5WUA - chains A and B of the 8 polymer chains in the assembly; structure by electron microscopy, 5.60 A resolution (low resolution: residue-level contacts below are approximate; hydrogen-bond / salt-bridge calls are withheld).

# Chain A (and B)
Protein: ATP-sensitive inward rectifier potassium channel 11, superfolder GFP
From: Mus musculus
Notes: chain B of this document is another copy of the same molecule, construct and numbering; everything in this record applies to it too
UniProt: Q61743 (KCJ11_MOUSE); residues 1-390 carry their UniProt numbers (390 of 681 residues fall inside the UniProt entry; the rest is not from it)
Sequence (681 residues; each row starts with the number of its first residue):
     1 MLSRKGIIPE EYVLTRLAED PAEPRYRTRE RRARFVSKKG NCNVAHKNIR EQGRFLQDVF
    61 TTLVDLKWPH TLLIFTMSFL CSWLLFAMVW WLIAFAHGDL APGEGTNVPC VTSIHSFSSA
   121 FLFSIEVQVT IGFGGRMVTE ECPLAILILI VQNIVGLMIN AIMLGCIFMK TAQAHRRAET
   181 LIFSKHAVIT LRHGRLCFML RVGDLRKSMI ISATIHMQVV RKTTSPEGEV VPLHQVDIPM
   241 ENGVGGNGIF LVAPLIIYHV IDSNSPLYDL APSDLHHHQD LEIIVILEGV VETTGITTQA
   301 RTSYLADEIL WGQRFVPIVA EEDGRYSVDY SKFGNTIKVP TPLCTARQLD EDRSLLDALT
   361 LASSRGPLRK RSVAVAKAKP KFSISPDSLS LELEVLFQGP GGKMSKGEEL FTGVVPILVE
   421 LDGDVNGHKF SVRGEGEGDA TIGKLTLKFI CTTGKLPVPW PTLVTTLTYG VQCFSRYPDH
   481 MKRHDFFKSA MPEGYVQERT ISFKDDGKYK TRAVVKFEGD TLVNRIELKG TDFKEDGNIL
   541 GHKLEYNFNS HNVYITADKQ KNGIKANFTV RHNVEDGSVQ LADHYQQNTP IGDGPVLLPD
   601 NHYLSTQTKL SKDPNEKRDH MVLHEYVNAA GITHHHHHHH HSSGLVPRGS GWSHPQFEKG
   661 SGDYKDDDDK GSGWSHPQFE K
Not modelled in the structure: 1-30, 52-54, 357-681
Cystine bridges: Cys110-Cys142
Swiss-Prot annotation at these positions:
  - motif: Thr130 to Gly135 (Selectivity filter)
  - binding site (ATP): Asn48, Arg50, Tyr330
  - binding site (K(+)): Thr130, Phe133
  - binding site (a 1,2-diacyl-sn-glycero-3-phospho-(1D-myo-inositol-4,5-bisphosphate)): Arg176
  - site: Asn160 (Role in the control of polyamine-mediated channel gating and in the blocking by intracellular magnesium)
  - modified residue: Thr341 (Phosphothreonine), Ser385 (Phosphoserine)

# Chain A / chain B interface
Contacting residue pairs (71):
  Arg32(A) - Glu321(B)
  Arg34(A) - Tyr326(B)
  Phe35(A) - Ala253(B)
  Phe35(A) - Tyr326(B)
  Cys42(A) - Val252(B)
  Val44(A) - Tyr326(B)
  Ala45(A) - Val328(B)
  His46(A) - Val252(B)
  His46(A) - Val328(B)
  His46(A) - Tyr330(B)
  Lys47(A) - Val328(B)
  Lys47(A) - Asp329(B)
  Lys47(A) - Tyr330(B)
  Asn48(A) - Ser331(B)
  Ile49(A) - Tyr330(B)
  Leu56(A) - Leu205(B)
  Leu56(A) - Arg206(B)
  Phe60(A) - Trp68(B)
  Phe60(A) - Lys170(B)
  Phe60(A) - Thr171(B)
  Phe60(A) - Ala172(B)
  Asp65(A) - Arg206(B)
  Asp65(A) - Ser208(B)
  Phe123(A) - Phe133(B)
  Thr130(A) - Val129(B)
  Thr130(A) - Thr130(B)
  Gly132(A) - Gly132(B)
  Gly134(A) - Phe133(B)
  Met137(A) - Phe133(B)
  Met137(A) - Arg136(B)
  Val138(A) - Phe133(B)
  Thr139(A) - Leu122(B)
  Glu140(A) - Ser118(B)
  Glu140(A) - Ser119(B)
  Glu140(A) - Leu122(B)
  Glu140(A) - Arg136(B)
  Ile146(A) - Phe121(B)
  Ile146(A) - Leu122(B)
  Leu149(A) - Phe133(B)
  Asn153(A) - Val129(B)
  Asn153(A) - Ile131(B)
  Ile154(A) - Thr76(B)
  Leu157(A) - Val129(B)
  Met158(A) - Leu72(B)
  Ala161(A) - Leu164(B)
  Ala161(A) - Ile167(B)
  Ile162(A) - Ile167(B)
  Gly165(A) - Phe168(B)
  Phe168(A) - Phe168(B)
  Arg177(A) - Glu292(B)
  Gln218(A) - Phe250(B)
  Pro226(A) - His193(B)
  Glu227(A) - Leu191(B)
  Gly228(A) - Arg314(B)
  Glu229(A) - Arg314(B)
  Glu229(A) - Val339(B)
  Val230(A) - Pro317(B)
  Pro232(A) - Val319(B)
  His234(A) - Tyr258(B)
  Gln235(A) - Phe250(B)
  Asp237(A) - Gly243(B)
  Pro239(A) - Val244(B)
  Glu282(A) - Tyr326(B)
  Ile286(A) - Phe250(B)
  Glu288(A) - Ser212(B)
  Ile296(A) - Thr294(B)
  Ile296(A) - Gly295(B)
  Ile296(A) - Ile296(B)
  Thr297(A) - Val290(B)
  Thr298(A) - Glu292(B)
  Arg301(A) - Met209(B)
Also at the interface, not in a pair above, chain A (65 interface residues in all): Ala33, Asn43, Arg50, Val59, Val127, Ile131, Phe133, Ile150, Leu164, Met169, Gln173, Ser225, Val231, Ile284, Gln299
Also at the interface, not in a pair above, chain B (66 interface residues in all): Phe79, Trp83, Ile125, Gly135, Asn160, Met163, Thr180, Ile182, Thr190, Gly194, Ile211, Asn242, Gly245, Pro254, Leu255, Ile256, Thr293, Ile318, Arg325

# Overview
65 residues of chain A and 66 residues of chain B are in contact. Curated annotation (UniProt) lists 3
ATP-binding residues, K+-binding residues Thr130(A) and Phe133(A) and residue binding
1,2-diacyl-sn-glycero-3-phospho-(1D-myo-inositol-4,5-bisphosphate) Arg176(A) on chain A.
Both chains are ATP-sensitive inward rectifier potassium channel 11, superfolder GFP (Mus musculus). Entry
5WUA (Structure of a Pancreatic ATP-sensitive Potassium Channel) was determined by electron microscopy.
